7Q2W - chains FFF and CCC of the 6 polymer chains in the assembly; structure by X-ray diffraction, 1.65 A resolution.

== Chain FFF (and CCC) ==
Protein: Uridine phosphorylase
From: Shewanella oneidensis MR-1
Notes: EC 2.4.2.3; chain CCC of this document is another copy of the same molecule, construct and numbering; everything in this record applies to it too
UniProt: Q8E9X9 (Q8E9X9_SHEON); residues 1-251 here correspond to UniProt positions 2-252 (UniProt number = residue number + 1)
Chain sequence (251 residues; numbered 1 to 251; the number before each row is that of its first residue):
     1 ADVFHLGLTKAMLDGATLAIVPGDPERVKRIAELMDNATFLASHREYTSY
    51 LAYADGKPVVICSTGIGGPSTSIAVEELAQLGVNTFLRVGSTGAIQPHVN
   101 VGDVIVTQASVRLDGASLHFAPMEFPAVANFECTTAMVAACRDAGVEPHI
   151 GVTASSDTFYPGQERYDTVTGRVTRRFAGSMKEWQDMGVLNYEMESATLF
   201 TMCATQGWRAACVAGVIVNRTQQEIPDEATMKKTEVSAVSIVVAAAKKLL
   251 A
Unresolved in the structure: 229-235 (chain CCC: 233)
Construct notes: engineered mutation Ser91 (Thr92 in Q8E9X9)
Small-molecule neighbours: uracil (URA): Ser91, Thr92, Gly93, Phe159, Gln163, Arg165, Tyr192, Glu193, Met194, Ile217, Val218

== Chain FFF / chain CCC interface ==
Residue-residue contacts (58; chain FFF residue first):
  Gln108(FFF) - Val128(CCC)
  Gln108(FFF) - Ala129(CCC)  hydrogen bond (side chain-backbone)
  Gln108(FFF) - Phe131(CCC)
  Ala109(FFF) - Pro126(CCC)  hydrophobic
  Ala109(FFF) - Val128(CCC)  hydrophobic
  Ser110(FFF) - Glu124(CCC)
  Ser110(FFF) - Pro126(CCC)
  Val111(FFF) - Glu124(CCC)
  Val111(FFF) - Phe125(CCC)  hydrophobic
  Val111(FFF) - Pro126(CCC)
  Arg112(FFF) - Glu124(CCC)  hydrogen bond (backbone-backbone)
  Leu113(FFF) - Glu124(CCC)
  Phe120(FFF) - Met187(CCC)
  Ala121(FFF) - Met187(CCC)  hydrophobic
  Pro122(FFF) - Met187(CCC)
  Met123(FFF) - Met123(CCC)
  Met123(FFF) - Glu124(CCC)
  Glu124(FFF) - Ser110(CCC)
  Glu124(FFF) - Val111(CCC)
  Glu124(FFF) - Arg112(CCC)  hydrogen bond (backbone-backbone)
  Glu124(FFF) - Leu113(CCC)
  Glu124(FFF) - Met123(CCC)
  Glu124(FFF) - Arg176(CCC)  salt bridge
  Glu124(FFF) - Trp184(CCC)
  Phe125(FFF) - Val152(CCC)  hydrophobic
  Phe125(FFF) - Met187(CCC)  hydrophobic
  Phe125(FFF) - Val189(CCC)  hydrophobic
  Pro126(FFF) - Ala109(CCC)  hydrophobic
  Pro126(FFF) - Ser110(CCC)
  Pro126(FFF) - Val111(CCC)
  Pro126(FFF) - Val152(CCC)  hydrophobic
  Val128(FFF) - Gln108(CCC)
  Val128(FFF) - Ala109(CCC)  hydrophobic
  Val128(FFF) - Val152(CCC)  hydrophobic
  Ala129(FFF) - Gln108(CCC)
  Phe131(FFF) - Gln108(CCC)
  Phe131(FFF) - Thr135(CCC)
  Phe131(FFF) - Val138(CCC)  hydrophobic
  Phe131(FFF) - Ile150(CCC)  hydrophobic
  Thr134(FFF) - Phe131(CCC)
  Thr135(FFF) - Phe131(CCC)
  Val138(FFF) - Phe131(CCC)  hydrophobic
  Ile150(FFF) - Phe131(CCC)  hydrophobic
  Val152(FFF) - Pro126(CCC)  hydrophobic
  Val152(FFF) - Val128(CCC)  hydrophobic
  Trp184(FFF) - Pro122(CCC)  hydrophobic
  Trp184(FFF) - Glu124(CCC)
  Asp186(FFF) - Thr205(CCC)
  Met187(FFF) - Phe120(CCC)
  Met187(FFF) - Ala121(CCC)  hydrophobic
  Met187(FFF) - Pro122(CCC)
  Met187(FFF) - Phe125(CCC)  hydrophobic
  Met187(FFF) - Ala204(CCC)
  Met187(FFF) - Thr205(CCC)
  Val189(FFF) - Phe125(CCC)  hydrophobic
  Ala204(FFF) - Met187(CCC)
  Thr205(FFF) - Asp186(CCC)
  Thr205(FFF) - Met187(CCC)
Interface residues without a listed pair, chain FFF (29 interface residues in all): Ala127, Asn130
Interface residues without a listed pair, chain CCC (31 interface residues in all): Ala127, Asn130, Thr134, Glu183

== Summary ==
29 residues of chain FFF face 31 of chain CCC across their interface; the contacts include 3 hydrogen bonds
and 1 salt bridge. Polar contacts include Glu124(FFF)-Arg176(CCC), Gln108(FFF)-Ala129(CCC) and
Arg112(FFF)-Glu124(CCC). Ligands of chain FFF: uracil.
Chain FFF and chain CCC are both Uridine phosphorylase (Shewanella oneidensis MR-1); the structure, Mutant
T91S of uridine phosphorylase from Shewanella oneidensis, was determined by X-ray diffraction (same
publication as 7Q30).
